1XMH - chains A and B of the 6 polymer chains in the assembly; structure by X-ray diffraction, 2.32 A resolution.

== Chain A (and B) ==
Name: Methane monooxygenase component A alpha chain
Source organism: Methylococcus capsulatus
Notes: EC 1.14.13.25; fragment: alpha subunit; chain B of this document is another copy of the same molecule, construct and numbering; everything in this record applies to it too
Reference sequence: P22869 (MEMA_METCA); residue numbers follow UniProt; this construct covers 1-527
Amino-acid sequence (527 residues; numbered 1 to 527; the number before each row is that of its first residue):
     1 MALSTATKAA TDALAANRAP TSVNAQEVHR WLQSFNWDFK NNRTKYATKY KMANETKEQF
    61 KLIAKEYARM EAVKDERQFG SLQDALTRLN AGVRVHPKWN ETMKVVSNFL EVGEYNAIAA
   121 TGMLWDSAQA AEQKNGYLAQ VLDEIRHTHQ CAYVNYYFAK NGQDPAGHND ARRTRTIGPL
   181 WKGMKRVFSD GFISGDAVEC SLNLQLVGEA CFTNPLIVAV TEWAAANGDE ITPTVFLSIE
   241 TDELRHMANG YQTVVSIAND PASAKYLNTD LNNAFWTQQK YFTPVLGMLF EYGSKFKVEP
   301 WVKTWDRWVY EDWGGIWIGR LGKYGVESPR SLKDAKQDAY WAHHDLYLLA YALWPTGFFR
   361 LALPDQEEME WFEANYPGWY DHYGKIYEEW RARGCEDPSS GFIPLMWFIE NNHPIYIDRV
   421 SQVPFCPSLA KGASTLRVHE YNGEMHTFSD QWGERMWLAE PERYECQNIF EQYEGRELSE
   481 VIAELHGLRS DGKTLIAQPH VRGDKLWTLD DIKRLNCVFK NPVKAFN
Not modelled in the structure: 1-17 (chain B: 1-16)
Bound ions: Co2+ site 1: Glu114, Glu144, His147, Glu243; Co2+ site 2: Glu144, Glu209, Glu243, His246

== Interface between chain A and chain B ==
Pairs across the interface (28):
  Glu76(A) - Glu76(B)
  Arg77(A) - Gly80(B)
  Arg77(A) - Gln83(B)
  Arg77(A) - Asp84(B)  salt bridge
  Gly80(A) - Arg77(B)
  Gly80(A) - Ser81(B)  hydrogen bond (backbone-side chain)
  Ser81(A) - Gly80(B)  hydrogen bond (side chain-backbone)
  Ser81(A) - Ser81(B)
  Ser81(A) - Asp84(B)  hydrogen bond
  Ser81(A) - Ala85(B)  hydrogen bond (side chain-backbone)
  Gln83(A) - Arg77(B)  hydrogen bond (backbone-side chain)
  Asp84(A) - Ser81(B)  hydrogen bond
  Asp84(A) - Thr234(B)
  Ala85(A) - Ser81(B)  hydrogen bond (backbone-side chain)
  Ala85(A) - Leu86(B)  hydrophobic
  Leu86(A) - Ala85(B)  hydrophobic
  Arg88(A) - Glu230(B)  salt bridge
  Arg88(A) - Pro233(B)
  Arg88(A) - Thr234(B)  hydrogen bond
  Arg88(A) - Leu237(B)
  Leu89(A) - Leu89(B)  hydrophobic
  Leu89(A) - Glu230(B)
  Glu230(A) - Arg88(B)  salt bridge
  Glu230(A) - Leu89(B)
  Pro233(A) - Arg88(B)
  Thr234(A) - Asp84(B)
  Thr234(A) - Arg88(B)  hydrogen bond
  Leu237(A) - Arg88(B)
Other interface residues (no listed pair), chain A (15 interface residues in all): Gln78

== In short ==
15 residues of chain A and 14 residues of chain B are in contact, with 9 hydrogen bonds and 3 salt bridges.
Polar pairs include Arg77(A)-Asp84(B), Arg88(A)-Glu230(B) and Gly80(A)-Ser81(B). The Co2+ site 1 is built by
Glu114(A), Glu144(A), His147(A) and Glu243(A).
Both chains are Methane monooxygenase component A alpha chain (Methylococcus capsulatus). Entry 1XMH
(Structure of Co(II) reconstituted methane monooxygenase hydroxylase from M. capsulatus (Bath)) was determined
by X-ray diffraction together with 1XMF and 1XMG from the same study.
